PDB entry 3S5J | X-ray diffraction, 2.02 A resolution | chains B and A

== Chain B (and A) ==
Protein: Ribose-phosphate pyrophosphokinase 1
Organism: Homo sapiens
Notes: EC 2.7.6.1; chain A of this document is another copy of the same molecule, construct and numbering; everything in this record applies to it too
UniProtKB: P60891 (PRPS1_HUMAN); residue numbers follow UniProt; this construct covers 1-318
Amino-acid sequence (326 residues; row label = number of the first residue in the row):
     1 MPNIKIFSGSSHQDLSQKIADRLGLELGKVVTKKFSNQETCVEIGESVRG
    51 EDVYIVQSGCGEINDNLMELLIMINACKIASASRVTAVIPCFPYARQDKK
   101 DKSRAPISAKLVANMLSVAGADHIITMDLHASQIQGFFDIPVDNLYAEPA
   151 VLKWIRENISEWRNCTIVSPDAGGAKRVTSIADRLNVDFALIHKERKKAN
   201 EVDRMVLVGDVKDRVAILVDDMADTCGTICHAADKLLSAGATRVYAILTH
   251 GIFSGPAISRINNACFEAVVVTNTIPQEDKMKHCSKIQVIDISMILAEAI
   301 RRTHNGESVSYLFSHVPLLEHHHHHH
Not modelled in the structure: 1-2, 196-202, 318-326 (chain A: 1-2, 196-202, 314-326)
Sequence notes: expression tag (319-326)
UniProt features mapped onto this chain:
  - region: Lys-212 to Gly-227 (Binding of phosphoribosylpyrophosphate)
  - binding site (ATP): Arg-96 to Asp-101, His-130
  - binding site (Mg(2+)): Asp-128, His-130, Asp-139, Asp-143
  - natural variant: Ser-16 (S16P: Found in patients with phosphoribosyl pyrophosphate synthetase I deficiency), Glu-43 (E43D: In CMTX5), Asp-52 (D52H: In PRPS1 superactivity), Asp-65 (D65N: In DFNX1), Ala-87 (A87T: In DFNX1), Asn-114 (N114S: In PRPS1 superactivity), Met-115 (M115T: In CMTX5), Leu-129 (L129I: In PRPS1 superactivity), Gln-133 (Q133P: In ARTS), Val-142 (V142L: Found in a patient with an intermediate phenotype between ARTS and PRPS1 superactivity), Leu-152 (L152P: In ARTS), Asp-183 (D183H: In PRPS1 superactivity), 7 further natural variant entries in UniProt
  - mutagenesis: Ser-132 (S132A: Reduces catalytic activity; S132F: No effect on catalytic activity), Asn-144 (N144H: No effect on catalytic activity), Tyr-146 (Y146F: No effect on catalytic activity; Y146M: Reduces catalytic activity)
Reported in the primary citation:
  - conformationally variable residues (loop rearrangement, order/disorder transition): Ile-89 to Ile-107, Arg-196 to Val-202
  - mutagenesis - F35A, K99A, H130A, K194A, R196A: abolished catalytic activity
  - self-association interface (contacts with another copy of this molecule); pairs are residue here / residue on that copy: Glu-43/Ser-103 (hydrogen bond), Gln-133/Asp-98 (hydrogen bond), Asp-183/His-193 (salt bridge), Asn-114, Met-115
  - disease-associated variants - D183H, A190V, H193L, H193Q: increased catalytic activity (citing earlier work)
  - catalytic residues: Lys-99 (proposed by the authors, not directly observed)
  - contacts within the chain: Lys-34/Asp-65 (salt bridge)
  - disease-associated variants - E43T, D65N, Q133P: decreased catalytic activity (citing earlier work)
  - disease-associated variants - D52H: decreased binding to ADP (citing earlier work)
  - disease-associated variants - G306R: decreased catalytic activity (proposed by the authors, not directly observed)

== Chain B / chain A interface ==
Contacting residue pairs (87):
  Lys-34(B) with Glu-62(A), salt bridge
  Phe-35(B) with Gln-97(A)
  Ser-36(B) with Asp-224(A); Thr-225(A); Ser-254(A), hydrogen bond
  Asn-37(B) with Ile-63(A); Arg-96(A), hydrogen bond; Asp-224(A); Ile-252(A); Ser-254(A)
  Gln-38(B) with Gly-61(A); Ile-63(A); Asn-64(A)
  Glu-39(B) with Ile-63(A); Tyr-94(A), hydrogen bond (side chain-backbone); Arg-96(A), salt bridge; Gln-97(A)
  Thr-40(B) with Asn-64(A), hydrogen bond; Tyr-94(A), hydrogen bond (backbone-side chain); Gln-97(A), hydrogen bond (backbone-side chain)
  Val-42(B) with Pro-106(A)
  Glu-43(B) with Ser-103(A); Arg-104(A)
  Ile-44(B) with Arg-104(A), hydrogen bond (backbone-backbone)
  Gly-45(B) with Arg-104(A)
  Glu-46(B) with Arg-104(A), hydrogen bond (backbone-side chain)
  Ser-47(B) with Arg-104(A)
  Gly-61(B) with Gln-38(A)
  Glu-62(B) with Lys-34(A), salt bridge; Glu-62(A); Asp-65(A)
  Ile-63(B) with Gln-38(A); Glu-39(A)
  Asn-64(B) with Gln-38(A); Thr-40(A), hydrogen bond; Asn-64(A); Asp-65(A); Met-68(A)
  Asp-65(B) with Glu-62(A); Asn-64(A), hydrogen bond
  Leu-67(B) with Met-68(A), hydrophobic
  Met-68(B) with Asn-64(A); Leu-67(A), hydrophobic; Met-115(A), hydrophobic
  Leu-71(B) with Leu-111(A), hydrophobic; Met-115(A), hydrophobic
  Ile-72(B) with Tyr-94(A), hydrophobic; Pro-106(A), hydrophobic; Ser-108(A); Leu-111(A), hydrophobic
  Asn-75(B) with Pro-106(A); Ile-107(A)
  Ala-76(B) with Pro-106(A)
  Ile-79(B) with Lys-100(A), hydrogen bond (backbone-side chain); Ala-105(A); Ile-107(A), hydrophobic
  Tyr-94(B) with Glu-39(A), hydrogen bond (backbone-side chain); Thr-40(A), hydrogen bond (side chain-backbone)
  Arg-96(B) with Asn-37(A), hydrogen bond; Glu-39(A), salt bridge
  Gln-97(B) with Phe-35(A); Glu-39(A); Thr-40(A), hydrogen bond (side chain-backbone)
  Lys-100(B) with Ile-79(A), hydrogen bond (side chain-backbone)
  Ser-103(B) with Glu-43(A), hydrogen bond
  Arg-104(B) with Ile-44(A); Gly-45(A); Glu-46(A), hydrogen bond (side chain-backbone); Ser-47(A); Ala-80(A)
  Ala-105(B) with Glu-43(A); Ile-79(A)
  Pro-106(B) with Val-42(A); Ile-72(A), hydrophobic
  Ile-107(B) with Asn-75(A)
  Ser-108(B) with Ile-72(A)
  Leu-111(B) with Leu-71(A); Ile-72(A), hydrophobic; Ala-119(A), hydrophobic
  Asn-114(B) with Val-118(A)
  Met-115(B) with Met-68(A), hydrophobic
  Val-118(B) with Val-118(A), hydrophobic
  Asp-224(B) with Asn-37(A)
  Ile-252(B) with Asn-37(A)
  Ser-254(B) with Ser-36(A), hydrogen bond; Asn-37(A), hydrogen bond (side chain-backbone)
  Gly-255(B) with Ser-36(A), hydrogen bond (backbone-side chain)
Other interface residues (no listed pair), chain B (49 interface residues in all): Cys-41, Ala-80, Pro-93, Ala-95, Ala-119, Thr-225
Other interface residues (no listed pair), chain A (48 interface residues in all): Ala-76, Pro-93, Ala-95, Asn-114, Gly-255

== In short ==
49 residues of chain B face 48 of chain A across their interface, with 21 hydrogen bonds and 4 salt bridges.
Among the polar pairs are Lys-34(B)/Glu-62(A), Glu-39(B)/Arg-96(A) and Ser-36(B)/Ser-254(A). The paper reports
the catalytic residue Lys-99(B); F35A, K99A and H130A of chain B, among others, abolish catalytic activity; 14
substitutions were tested in all.
Chain B and chain A are both Ribose-phosphate pyrophosphokinase 1 (Homo sapiens); the structure, 2.0A Crystal
structure of human phosphoribosyl pyrophosphate synthetase 1, was determined by X-ray diffraction together
with 4LYG, 4LZN, 4LZO, 4M0P and 4M0U from the same study.
